8DVF - chains A and B of the 9 polymer chains in the assembly; structure by electron microscopy, 3.30 A resolution.

# Chain A (and B)
Name: DnaB-like replicative helicase
Source organism: Escherichia phage T4
Notes: EC 3.6.4.-; chain B of this document is another copy of the same molecule, construct and numbering; everything in this record applies to it too
UniProt: P04530 (HELIC_BPT4); numbering as in UniProt (aligned over 1-432)
Sequence (475 residues; numbered 1 to 475; the number before each row is that of its first residue):
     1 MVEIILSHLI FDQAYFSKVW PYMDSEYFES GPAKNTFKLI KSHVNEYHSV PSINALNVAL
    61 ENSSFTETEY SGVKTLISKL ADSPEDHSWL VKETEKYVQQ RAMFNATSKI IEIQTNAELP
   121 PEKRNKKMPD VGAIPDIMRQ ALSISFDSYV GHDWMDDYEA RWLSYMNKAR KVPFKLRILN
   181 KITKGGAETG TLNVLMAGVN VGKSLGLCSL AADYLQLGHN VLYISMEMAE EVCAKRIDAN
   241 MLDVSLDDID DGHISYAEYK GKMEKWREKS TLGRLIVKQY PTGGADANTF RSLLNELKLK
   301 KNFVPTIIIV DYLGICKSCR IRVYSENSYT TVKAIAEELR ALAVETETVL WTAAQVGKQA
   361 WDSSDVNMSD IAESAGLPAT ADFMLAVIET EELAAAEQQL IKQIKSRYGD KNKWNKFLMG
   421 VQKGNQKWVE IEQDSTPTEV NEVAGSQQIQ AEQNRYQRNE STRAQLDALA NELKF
Unresolved in the structure: 433-475
Differences from the reference sequence: expression tag (433-475)
Ligand contacts: ATP-gamma-S (AGS; phosphothiophosphoric acid-adenylate ester): P378, A379, K405, R407, Y408, G409, D410
Curated features (UniProtKB/Swiss-Prot):
  - binding site (ATP): A197 to S204
  - mutagenesis: L192 (L192Q: Partially suppresses phage growth inhibition by extra copies of bacterial AbpA-AbpB), D213 (D213Y: Partially suppresses phage growth inhibition by extra copies of bacterial AbpA-AbpB)

# Interface between chain A and chain B
Pairs across the interface (96):
  M103(A) with Q114(B); V131(B), hydrophobic; I134(B), hydrophobic
  T107(A) with I111(B); Q114(B), hydrogen bond
  I110(A) with I110(B), hydrophobic
  I111(A) with T107(B)
  Q114(A) with M103(B); T107(B), hydrogen bond; M138(B)
  V131(A) with M103(B), hydrophobic; L142(B), hydrophobic
  G132(A) with L142(B)
  I134(A) with M103(B), hydrophobic; M138(B), hydrophobic
  P135(A) with P135(B); L142(B)
  M138(A) with Q114(B); I134(B), hydrophobic
  R139(A) with K298(B); L299(B)
  L142(A) with V131(B); G132(B); P135(B); L299(B), hydrophobic
  S143(A) with L299(B)
  S148(A) with K300(B); K301(B), hydrogen bond (backbone-side chain)
  Y149(A) with E230(B); K301(B)
  V150(A) with I276(B); L293(B), hydrophobic; E296(B); L297(B), hydrophobic; K300(B); K301(B)
  G151(A) with E230(B); V277(B); K278(B)
  H152(A) with E230(B), hydrogen bond (backbone-side chain); E231(B), salt bridge; A234(B); L275(B); I276(B); V277(B), hydrogen bond (backbone-backbone)
  D153(A) with L275(B)
  W154(A) with L215(B), hydrophobic; I237(B); D238(B), hydrogen bond; M241(B), hydrophobic; M263(B), hydrophobic; L275(B), hydrogen bond (backbone-backbone)
  M155(A) with M263(B); W266(B), hydrophobic; R267(B), hydrogen bond (backbone-side chain)
  Y158(A) with Y259(B); K260(B), hydrogen bond; M263(B), hydrophobic; E264(B), hydrogen bond; R267(B), hydrogen bond
  R161(A) with E231(B); A234(B); D238(B), salt bridge; Y259(B), hydrogen bond
  W162(A) with I254(B); S255(B); Y256(B); Y259(B), hydrophobic
  S164(A) with E231(B), hydrogen bond
  Y165(A) with A234(B); K235(B), hydrogen bond (side chain-backbone); D238(B), hydrogen bond; I249(B), hydrophobic
  K168(A) with D250(B)
  R170(A) with A229(B)
  K184(A) with D247(B), salt bridge
  E188(A) with V232(B)
  R320(A) with Y324(B)
  E337(A) with T282(B); I315(B)
  R340(A) with E227(B), hydrogen bond (side chain-backbone); T282(B)
  A341(A) with P281(B), hydrophobic; T282(B)
  V344(A) with Q279(B)
  M368(A) with V199(B), hydrophobic; W361(B)
  S369(A) with K358(B); W361(B)
  A375(A) with W361(B)
  P378(A) with V199(B)
  D382(A) with E227(B)
  K405(A) with N200(B), hydrogen bond
  S406(A) with N200(B)
  R407(A) with E227(B), hydrogen bond (side chain-backbone)
  K411(A) with N200(B)
Interface residues without a listed pair, chain A (53 interface residues in all): Q100, E118, S145, D147, D156, T330, N367, A379, T380
Interface residues without a listed pair, chain B (68 interface residues in all): Q100, F104, E118, R139, M226, M228, L242, L272, R274, Y312, G314, E326, Q355, D362

# In short
Chain A and chain B form an interface of 53 and 68 residues respectively, with 18 hydrogen bonds and 3 salt
bridges. Among the polar pairs are H152(A)-E231(B), R161(A)-D238(B) and K184(A)-D247(B). Chain A binds
ATP-gamma-S.
Chain A and chain B are both DnaB-like replicative helicase (Escherichia phage T4); the structure, T4
Bacteriophage primosome with single strand DNA, state 1, was determined by electron microscopy, deposited
together with 8DTP, 8DUE, 8DVI, 8DW6, 8DWJ, 8G0Z and 8GAO.
